Entry 6NHR (X-ray diffraction, 2.10 A resolution); this record covers chains E and F of the 6 polymer chains in the assembly.

[Chain E]
Protein: Hemagglutinin HA1 chain
Organism: Influenza A virus (strain A/Hong Kong/1/1968 H3N2)
UniProt: H9XC94 (H9XC94_I68A4); residues 11-329 here correspond to UniProt positions 27-345 (UniProt number = residue number + 16)
Amino-acid sequence (321 residues; numbered 9 to 329; the number before each row is that of its first residue):
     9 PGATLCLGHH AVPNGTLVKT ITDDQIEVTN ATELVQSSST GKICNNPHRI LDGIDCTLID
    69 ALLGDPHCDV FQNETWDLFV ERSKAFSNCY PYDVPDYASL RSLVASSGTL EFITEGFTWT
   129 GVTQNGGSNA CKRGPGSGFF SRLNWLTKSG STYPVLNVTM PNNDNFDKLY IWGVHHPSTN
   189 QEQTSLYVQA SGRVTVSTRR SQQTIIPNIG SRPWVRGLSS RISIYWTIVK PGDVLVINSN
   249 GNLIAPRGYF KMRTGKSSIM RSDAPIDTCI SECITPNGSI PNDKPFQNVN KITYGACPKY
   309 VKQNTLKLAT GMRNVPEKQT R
Not modelled in the structure: 326-329
Differences from the reference sequence: expression tag (9-10); variant Ser145 (Unk161 in H9XC94); conflict Leu226 (Met242 in H9XC94)
Cystine bridges: Cys52-Cys277, Cys64-Cys76, Cys97-Cys139, Cys281-Cys305
Covalently attached groups: N-acetylglucosamine (NAG) linked to Asn38, Asn81, Asn285; glycan linked to Asn165

[Chain F]
Protein: Hemagglutinin HA2 chain
Organism: Influenza A virus (strain A/Hong Kong/1/1968 H3N2)
UniProt: Q91MA7 (HEMA_I68A4); residues 1-176 here correspond to UniProt positions 346-521 (UniProt number = residue number + 345)
Amino-acid sequence (176 residues; row label = number of the first residue in the row):
     1 GLFGAIAGFI ENGWEGMIDG WYGFRHQNSE GTGQAADLKS TQAAFDQING KLNRVIEKTN
    61 EKFHQIEKEF SEVEGRIQDL EKYVEDTKID LWSYNAELLV ALENQHTIDL TDSEMNKLFE
   121 KTGRQLRENA EDMGNGCFKI YHKCDNACIE SIRNGTYDHD VYRDEALNNR FQIKGV
Not modelled in the structure: 172-176
Differences from the reference sequence: engineered mutation Phe45 (Ile390 in Q91MA7); conflict Gly123 (Arg468 in Q91MA7)
Swiss-Prot annotation at these positions:
  - glycosylation: Asn154 (N-linked (GlcNAc...) asparagine)
Cystine bridges: Cys144-Cys148
What the authors report for this chain:
  - mutagenesis - I45F: abolished binding to CR9114
  - mutagenesis - I45F: decreased binding to FI6v3
  - mutagenesis - N49T: unchanged binding to CR9114
  - mutagenesis - N49T: unchanged binding to FI6v3

[Interface between chain E and chain F]
Residue-residue contacts (135; chain E residue first):
  Pro9(E) - Lys143(F)  hydrogen bond (backbone-side chain)
  Gly10(E) - Ile140(F)
  Gly10(E) - His142(F)
  Ala11(E) - Gln27(F)
  Ala11(E) - Asn28(F)
  Ala11(E) - Phe138(F)
  Ala11(E) - Lys139(F)
  Ala11(E) - Ile140(F)  hydrogen bond (backbone-backbone)
  Ala11(E) - His142(F)
  Ala11(E) - Cys144(F)  hydrophobic
  Thr12(E) - His26(F)
  Thr12(E) - Gln27(F)  hydrogen bond (backbone-backbone)
  Thr12(E) - Phe138(F)
  Thr12(E) - Lys139(F)
  Leu13(E) - Arg25(F)
  Leu13(E) - His26(F)
  Leu13(E) - Thr122(F)
  Leu13(E) - Cys137(F)
  Leu13(E) - Phe138(F)  hydrogen bond (backbone-backbone)
  Leu13(E) - Ile140(F)  hydrophobic
  Leu13(E) - Ile152(F)  hydrophobic
  Cys14(E) - Trp14(F)
  Cys14(E) - Gly23(F)
  Cys14(E) - Phe24(F)
  Cys14(E) - Arg25(F)  hydrogen bond (backbone-backbone)
  Cys14(E) - Gly136(F)
  Cys14(E) - Cys137(F)  disulfide
  Leu15(E) - Trp14(F)
  Leu15(E) - Gly23(F)
  Leu15(E) - Phe24(F)  hydrophobic
  Leu15(E) - Met115(F)  hydrophobic
  Leu15(E) - Leu118(F)  hydrophobic
  Leu15(E) - Phe119(F)  hydrophobic
  Leu15(E) - Thr122(F)
  Leu15(E) - Gly136(F)  hydrogen bond (backbone-backbone)
  Gly16(E) - Trp14(F)
  Gly16(E) - Tyr22(F)
  Gly16(E) - Gly23(F)  hydrogen bond (backbone-backbone)
  Gly16(E) - Met115(F)
  His17(E) - Ile6(F)
  His17(E) - Ile10(F)
  His17(E) - Asn12(F)
  His17(E) - Gly13(F)
  His17(E) - Trp14(F)  hydrogen bond (backbone-backbone)
  His17(E) - Trp21(F)
  His17(E) - Met115(F)
  His18(E) - Trp14(F)
  His18(E) - Met17(F)
  His18(E) - Gly20(F)
  His18(E) - Trp21(F)  hydrogen bond (backbone-backbone)
  Ala19(E) - Gly13(F)
  Ala19(E) - Trp14(F)  hydrogen bond (backbone-backbone)
  Ala19(E) - Glu15(F)
  Pro21(E) - Glu15(F)
  Val26(E) - Asn104(F)
  Lys27(E) - Glu97(F)  salt bridge
  Lys27(E) - Val100(F)
  Lys27(E) - Ala101(F)
  Lys27(E) - Asn104(F)  hydrogen bond (backbone-side chain)
  Thr28(E) - Ala101(F)
  Thr28(E) - Asn104(F)
  Thr28(E) - Gln105(F)  hydrogen bond
  Thr28(E) - Ile108(F)
  Ile29(E) - Ala101(F)
  Ile29(E) - Leu102(F)  hydrophobic
  Ile29(E) - Gln105(F)  hydrogen bond (backbone-side chain)
  Thr30(E) - Gln105(F)  hydrogen bond (backbone-side chain)
  Ile34(E) - Ile108(F)  hydrophobic
  Thr40(E) - Leu52(F)
  Leu42(E) - Val55(F)  hydrophobic
  Leu42(E) - Val100(F)  hydrophobic
  Arg109(E) - Glu67(F)  salt bridge
  Ser110(E) - His64(F)  hydrogen bond
  Lys264(E) - Phe63(F)
  Ser265(E) - His64(F)
  Ser266(E) - His64(F)  hydrogen bond
  Arg269(E) - Glu67(F)  salt bridge
  Arg269(E) - Glu69(F)
  Asn290(E) - Lys58(F)  hydrogen bond
  Asp291(E) - Ile56(F)
  Asp291(E) - Lys58(F)
  Pro293(E) - Val55(F)
  Phe294(E) - Ala96(F)  hydrophobic
  Lys299(E) - Lys68(F)  hydrogen bond (backbone-side chain)
  Lys299(E) - Glu85(F)
  Lys299(E) - Ile89(F)
  Ile300(E) - Lys68(F)
  Ile300(E) - Glu69(F)
  Thr301(E) - Gln65(F)  hydrogen bond (backbone-side chain)
  Tyr302(E) - Lys62(F)
  Tyr302(E) - Phe63(F)
  Gly303(E) - Glu61(F)
  Gly303(E) - Lys62(F)  hydrogen bond (backbone-backbone)
  Ala304(E) - Asn60(F)
  Ala304(E) - Glu61(F)
  Cys305(E) - Asn60(F)  hydrogen bond (backbone-side chain)
  Lys307(E) - Thr59(F)  hydrogen bond
  Lys307(E) - Asn60(F)
  Lys307(E) - Trp92(F)
  Tyr308(E) - Ile89(F)  hydrophobic
  Val309(E) - Trp92(F)
  Val309(E) - Ser93(F)
  Lys310(E) - Ile89(F)
  Lys310(E) - Asp90(F)  salt bridge
  Lys310(E) - Ser93(F)  hydrogen bond (backbone-side chain)
  Gln311(E) - Ser93(F)  hydrogen bond (side chain-backbone)
  Gln311(E) - Glu97(F)  hydrogen bond
  Leu314(E) - Ala96(F)  hydrophobic
  Leu314(E) - Glu97(F)
  Lys315(E) - Val100(F)
  Lys315(E) - Asn104(F)  hydrogen bond (backbone-side chain)
  Leu316(E) - Leu52(F)  hydrophobic
  Leu316(E) - Glu103(F)
  Leu316(E) - Asn104(F)
  Ala317(E) - Asn104(F)  hydrogen bond (backbone-side chain)
  Thr318(E) - Trp21(F)
  Thr318(E) - Ile48(F)
  Gly319(E) - Ile48(F)
  Gly319(E) - Thr107(F)
  Met320(E) - Ile6(F)  hydrophobic
  Met320(E) - Trp21(F)
  Met320(E) - Tyr22(F)
  Met320(E) - Thr111(F)
  Arg321(E) - Ile6(F)
  Arg321(E) - Ala7(F)
  Val323(E) - Ala7(F)  hydrophobic
  Val323(E) - Glu11(F)
  Val323(E) - Asn12(F)
  Val323(E) - Gly13(F)  hydrogen bond (backbone-backbone)
  Pro324(E) - Asn12(F)
  Pro324(E) - Glu15(F)
  Glu325(E) - Asn12(F)
  Glu325(E) - Gly13(F)
  Glu325(E) - Trp14(F)
  Glu325(E) - Glu15(F)  hydrogen bond (side chain-backbone)
Interface residues without a listed pair, chain E (59 interface residues in all): Val20, Val36, Ala113, Ser114, Ile267, Pro306
Interface residues without a listed pair, chain F (64 interface residues in all): Leu99, Ile149
Cross-chain cystine bridges: Cys14(E)-Cys137(F)

[In short]
59 residues of chain E face 64 of chain F across their interface, with 1 disulfide bond, 29 hydrogen bonds and
4 salt bridges. Polar pairs include Lys27(E)-Glu97(F), Arg109(E)-Glu67(F) and Arg269(E)-Glu67(F). The paper
reports that I45F of chain F abolishes binding to CR9114; I45F of chain F reduces binding to FI6v3.
Chain E is Hemagglutinin HA1 chain and chain F is Hemagglutinin HA2 chain, both from Influenza A virus (strain
A/Hong Kong/1/1968 H3N2); the structure, Crystal structure of the A/Hong Kong/1/1968 (H3N2) influenza virus
hemagglutinin HA2 I45F mutant, was determined by X-ray diffraction together with 6NHP and 6NHQ from the same
study.
